5TSH - chains C and F of the 6 polymer chains in the assembly; structure by X-ray diffraction, 2.30 A resolution.

[Chain C (and F)]
Protein: Type IV pilus biogenesis ATPase PilB
Organism: Geobacter metallireducens (strain GS-15 / ATCC 53774 / DSM 7210)
Notes: chain F of this document is another copy of the same molecule, construct and numbering; everything in this record applies to it too
UniProt: Q39VU7 (Q39VU7_GEOMG); numbering as in UniProt (aligned over 1-568)
Chain sequence (588 residues; numbered -19 to 568; the number before each row is that of its first residue; numbers below 1 keep their minus sign (Met-19 is residue -19)):
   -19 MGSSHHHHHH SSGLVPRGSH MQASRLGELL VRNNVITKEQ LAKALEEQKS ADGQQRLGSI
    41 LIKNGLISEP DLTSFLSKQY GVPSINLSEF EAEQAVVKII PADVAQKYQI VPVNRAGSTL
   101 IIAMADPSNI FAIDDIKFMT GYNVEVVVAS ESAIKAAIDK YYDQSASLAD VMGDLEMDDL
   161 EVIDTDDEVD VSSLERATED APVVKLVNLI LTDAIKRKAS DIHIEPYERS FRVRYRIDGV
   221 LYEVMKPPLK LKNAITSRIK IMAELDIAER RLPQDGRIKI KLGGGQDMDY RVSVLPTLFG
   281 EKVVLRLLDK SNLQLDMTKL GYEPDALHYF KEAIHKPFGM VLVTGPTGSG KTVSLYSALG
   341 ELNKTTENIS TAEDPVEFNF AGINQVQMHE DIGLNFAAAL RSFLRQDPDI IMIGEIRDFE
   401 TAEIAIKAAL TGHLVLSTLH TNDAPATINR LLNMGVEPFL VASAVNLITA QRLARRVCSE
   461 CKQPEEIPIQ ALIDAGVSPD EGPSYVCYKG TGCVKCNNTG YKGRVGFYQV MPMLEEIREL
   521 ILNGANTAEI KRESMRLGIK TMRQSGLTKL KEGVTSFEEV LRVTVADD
Not modelled in the structure: -19 to 179, 262-265, 292-293, 568 (chain F: -19 to 179, 262-267, 568)
Differences from the reference sequence: initiating methionine (-19); expression tag (-18 to 0); conflict Gly482 (Ala in Q39VU7)
Metal / ion sites: Mg2+: Thr332 (together with AMP-PNP); Zn2+: Cys458, Cys461, Cys493, Cys496
Small-molecule neighbours: AMP-PNP (ANP; phosphoaminophosphonic acid-adenylate ester): Leu300, Pro326, Thr327, Gly328, Ser329, Gly330, Lys331, Thr332, Val333, Glu357, His420, Leu453, Arg504, Val505, Gly506, Tyr508
From the paper describing this entry:
  - catalytic residues: Glu395

[Interface between chain C and chain F]
Residue-residue contacts (66; chain C residue first):
  Phe318(C) with His420(F)
  Lys344(C) with Arg214(F)
  Thr345(C) with Arg214(F), hydrogen bond (backbone-side chain); Leu221(F); Glu223(F)
  Thr346(C) with Val220(F); Leu221(F), hydrogen bond (backbone-backbone)
  Glu347(C) with Arg214(F), hydrogen bond (backbone-side chain); Leu221(F)
  Asn348(C) with His203(F); Glu205(F); Arg214(F); Leu221(F); Lys282(F)
  Val356(C) with Leu278(F), hydrophobic
  Asn359(C) with Phe279(F)
  Gly362(C) with Tyr207(F), hydrogen bond (backbone-side chain); Arg212(F), hydrogen bond (backbone-side chain)
  Ile363(C) with Tyr207(F)
  Asn364(C) with Glu205(F), hydrogen bond; Tyr207(F), hydrogen bond; Lys282(F)
  Gln365(C) with Thr277(F); Leu278(F), hydrogen bond (backbone-backbone)
  Val366(C) with Leu275(F), hydrophobic; Pro276(F)
  Gln367(C) with Leu278(F)
  Ile372(C) with Arg251(F); Leu252(F), hydrophobic
  Leu374(C) with Arg251(F)
  Arg381(C) with Glu370(F), salt bridge
  Ser382(C) with Pro253(F); Leu275(F)
  Phe383(C) with Leu275(F), hydrophobic
  Arg385(C) with Asp255(F), salt bridge; Ser273(F)
  Gln386(C) with His203(F); Ser273(F), hydrogen bond (side chain-backbone); Val274(F); Leu275(F); Lys282(F); Val284(F)
  Asp387(C) with Asp201(F); His203(F), salt bridge; Arg216(F), salt bridge; Arg286(F), salt bridge
  Asp389(C) with Arg216(F), salt bridge
  Lys407(C) with Arg397(F); Asp398(F), salt bridge
  Leu410(C) with His420(F), hydrogen bond (backbone-side chain); Arg430(F)
  Thr411(C) with Pro326(F); Thr327(F), hydrogen bond (backbone-backbone); Glu395(F), hydrogen bond; His420(F)
  Gly412(C) with Thr327(F); His420(F)
  His413(C) with Thr327(F)
  Glu437(C) with Asp398(F); Phe399(F), hydrogen bond (side chain-backbone)
  Phe439(C) with Arg397(F); Arg430(F); Asn433(F); Met434(F), hydrophobic
  Ser443(C) with Arg430(F)
  Leu522(C) with Asn433(F)
Interface residues without a listed pair, chain C (35 interface residues in all): Phe360, Ala361, Leu440

[Overview]
Chain C and chain F each contribute 35 residues to their interface; the contacts include 13 hydrogen bonds and
7 salt bridges. Among the polar pairs are Arg381(C)-Glu370(F), Arg385(C)-Asp255(F) and Asp387(C)-His203(F).
Ligands of chain C: AMP-PNP. Cys458(C), Cys461(C), Cys493(C) and Cys496(C) form the Zn2+ site. From the paper:
the catalytic residue Glu395(C).
Both chains are Type IV pilus biogenesis ATPase PilB (Geobacter metallireducens (strain GS-15 / ATCC 53774 /
DSM 7210)). Entry 5TSH (PilB from Geobacter metallireducens bound to AMP-PNP) was determined by X-ray
diffraction (same publication as 5TSG).
